PDB entry 7W9V | electron microscopy, 3.95 A resolution | chains A and I of the 11 polymer chains in the assembly

Chain A:
Protein: Histone H3.1
From: Homo sapiens
UniProt: P68431 (H31_HUMAN); residues 1-135 here correspond to UniProt positions 2-136 (UniProt number = residue number + 1)
Amino-acid sequence (135 residues; row label = number of the first residue in the row):
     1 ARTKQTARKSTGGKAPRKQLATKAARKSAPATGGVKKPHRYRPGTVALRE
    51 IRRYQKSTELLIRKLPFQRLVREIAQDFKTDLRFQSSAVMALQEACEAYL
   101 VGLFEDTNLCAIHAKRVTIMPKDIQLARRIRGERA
Unresolved in the structure: 1-37, 135
Swiss-Prot annotation at these positions:
  - modified residue: Arg2 (Asymmetric dimethylarginine), Thr3 (Phosphothreonine), Lys4 (Allysine), Gln5 (5-glutamyl dopamine), Thr6 (Phosphothreonine), Arg8 (Citrulline), Lys9 (N6,N6,N6-trimethyllysine), Ser10 (ADP-ribosylserine), Thr11 (Phosphothreonine), Lys14 (N6-(2-hydroxyisobutyryl)lysine), Arg17 (Asymmetric dimethylarginine), Lys18 (N6-(2-hydroxyisobutyryl)lysine), Lys23 (N6-(2-hydroxyisobutyryl)lysine), Arg26 (Citrulline), Lys27 (N6,N6,N6-trimethyllysine), Ser28 (ADP-ribosylserine), Lys36 (N6,N6,N6-trimethyllysine), Lys37 (N6-methyllysine), Tyr41 (Phosphotyrosine), Lys56 (N6,N6,N6-trimethyllysine) and 8 more in UniProt
  - lipidation: Lys18 (N6-decanoyllysine)

Chain I:
Molecule: 145-nt DNA strand
Sequence (145 nucleotides; each row starts with the number of its first residue; numbers below 1 keep their minus sign (DA-72 is residue -72)):
   -72 ATCAGAATCCCGGTGCCGAGGCCGCTCAATTGGTCGTAGACAGCTCTAGC
   -22 ACCGCTTAAACGCACGTACGCGCTGTCCCCCGCGTTTTAACCGCCAAGGG
    28 GATTACTCCCTAGTCTCCAGGCACGTGTCAGATATATACATCGAT

Interface between chain A and chain I:
Pairs across the interface (16; chain A residue first):
  Tyr41(A) with DC69(I), phosphate contact
  Arg42(A) with DG70(I), hydrogen bond to the phosphate; DA71(I), phosphate contact
  Thr45(A) with DG70(I), phosphate contact
  Arg63(A) with DA-14(I), sugar contact
  Arg72(A) with DC-23(I), salt bridge to the phosphate
  Arg83(A) with DG-24(I), phosphate contact; DC-23(I), phosphate contact
  Phe84(A) with DG-24(I), sugar contact; DC-23(I), hydrogen bond to the phosphate
  Gln85(A) with DG-24(I), phosphate contact
  Ser86(A) with DG-24(I), hydrogen bond to the phosphate
  Arg116(A) with DG-3(I), phosphate contact; DC-2(I), phosphate contact
  Val117(A) with DG-3(I), hydrogen bond to the phosphate
  Thr118(A) with DG-3(I), hydrogen bond to the phosphate
Interface residues without a listed pair, chain A (16 interface residues in all): His39, Arg40, Pro43, Leu82
Interface residues without a listed pair, chain I (11 interface residues in all): DA-25, DA-13, DA-5

Overview:
16 residues of chain A and 11 residues of chain I are in contact, with 5 hydrogen bonds and 1 salt bridge.
Polar pairs include Arg42(A)-DG70(I), Phe84(A)-DC-23(I) and Ser86(A)-DG-24(I).
Here chain A is Histone H3.1 (Homo sapiens) and chain I is a 145-nt DNA strand. Entry 7W9V (Cryo-EM structure
of nucleosome in complex with p300 acetyltransferase catalytic core (complex I)) was determined by electron
microscopy.
